PDB entry 7CQI | electron microscopy, 3.20 A resolution | chains A and E of the 5 polymer chains in the assembly

Chain A:
Name: ORM1-like protein 3
Source organism: Homo sapiens
Reference sequence: Q8N138 (ORML3_HUMAN); residues 1-153 here = UniProt positions 1-153
Amino-acid sequence (153 residues; row label = number of the first residue in the row):
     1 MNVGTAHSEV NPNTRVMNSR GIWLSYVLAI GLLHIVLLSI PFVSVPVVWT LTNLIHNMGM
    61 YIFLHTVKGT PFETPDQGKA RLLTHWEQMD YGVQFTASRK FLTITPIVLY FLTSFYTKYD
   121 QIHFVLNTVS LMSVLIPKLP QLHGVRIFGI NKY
Not modelled in the structure: 1-16, 147-153
Ligand contacts: GE0 ([[(2R,3S,4R,5R)-5-(6-aminopurin-9-yl)-4-oxidanyl-3-phosphonooxy-oxolan-2-yl]methoxy-oxidanyl-phosphoryl] [(3R)-2,2-dimethyl-3-oxidanyl-4-oxidanylidene-4-[[3-oxidanylidene-3-[2-(2-oxidanylideneheptadecylsulfanyl)ethylamino]propyl]amino]butyl] hydrogen phosphate): Pro75, Asp76, Tyr91
Curated features (UniProtKB/Swiss-Prot):
  - region: Met1 to Met17 (Important for ceramide level-sensing)
  - modified residue: Pro137 (Hydroxyproline)

Chain E:
Name: Serine palmitoyltransferase small subunit A
Source organism: Homo sapiens
Reference sequence: Q969W0 (SPTSA_HUMAN); residue numbers follow UniProt; this construct covers 1-71
Amino-acid sequence (92 residues; each row starts with the number of its first residue; numbers below 1 keep their minus sign (Met-20 is residue -20)):
   -20 MADYKDDDDK SGPDEVDASG RMAGMALARA WKQMSWFYYQ YLLVTALYML EPWERTVFNS
    40 MLVSIVGMAL YTGYVFMPQH IMAILHYFEI VQ
Not modelled in the structure: -20 to 9, 56-71
Sequence notes: initiating methionine (-20); expression tag (-19 to 0)
Curated features (UniProtKB/Swiss-Prot):
  - site: Met28 (Within the serine palmitoyltransferase (SPT) complex, defines the length of the acyl chain-binding pocket, determining the acyl-CoA substrate preference)

Interface between chain A and chain E:
Pairs across the interface (11; chain A residue first):
  Val36(A) with Ile44(E), hydrophobic
  Leu38(A) with Thr51(E)
  Ser39(A) with Thr51(E), hydrogen bond (side chain-backbone); Val54(E), hydrogen bond (side chain-backbone)
  Ile40(A) with Tyr50(E), hydrophobic; Thr51(E)
  Pro41(A) with Tyr50(E), hydrogen bond (backbone-side chain); Thr51(E); Val54(E), hydrophobic
  Phe42(A) with Tyr50(E), hydrogen bond (backbone-side chain)
  Ser44(A) with Val54(E)
Interface residues without a listed pair, chain E (5 interface residues in all): Phe55

Overview:
The interface between chain A and chain E involves 7 residues on one side and 5 on the other, with 4 hydrogen
bonds. Polar contacts include Ser39(A)-Thr51(E), Ser39(A)-Val54(E) and Pro41(A)-Tyr50(E). Bound to chain A:
compound GE0.
Here chain A is ORM1-like protein 3 and chain E is Serine palmitoyltransferase small subunit A, both from Homo
sapiens. Entry 7CQI (Cryo-EM structure of the substrate-bound SPT-ORMDL3 complex) was determined by electron
microscopy, deposited together with 6M4N, 6M4O and 7CQK.
